PDB entry 8XQ7 | electron microscopy, 3.15 A resolution | chains A and B

[Chain A (and B)]
Protein: Sperm-specific sodium proton exchanger
Source organism: Strongylocentrotus purpuratus
Notes: chain B of this document is another copy of the same molecule, construct and numbering; everything in this record applies to it too
UniProtKB: A3RL54 (A3RL54_STRPU); residues 30-1223 here = UniProt positions 30-1223
Chain sequence (1196 residues; row label = number of the first residue in the row):
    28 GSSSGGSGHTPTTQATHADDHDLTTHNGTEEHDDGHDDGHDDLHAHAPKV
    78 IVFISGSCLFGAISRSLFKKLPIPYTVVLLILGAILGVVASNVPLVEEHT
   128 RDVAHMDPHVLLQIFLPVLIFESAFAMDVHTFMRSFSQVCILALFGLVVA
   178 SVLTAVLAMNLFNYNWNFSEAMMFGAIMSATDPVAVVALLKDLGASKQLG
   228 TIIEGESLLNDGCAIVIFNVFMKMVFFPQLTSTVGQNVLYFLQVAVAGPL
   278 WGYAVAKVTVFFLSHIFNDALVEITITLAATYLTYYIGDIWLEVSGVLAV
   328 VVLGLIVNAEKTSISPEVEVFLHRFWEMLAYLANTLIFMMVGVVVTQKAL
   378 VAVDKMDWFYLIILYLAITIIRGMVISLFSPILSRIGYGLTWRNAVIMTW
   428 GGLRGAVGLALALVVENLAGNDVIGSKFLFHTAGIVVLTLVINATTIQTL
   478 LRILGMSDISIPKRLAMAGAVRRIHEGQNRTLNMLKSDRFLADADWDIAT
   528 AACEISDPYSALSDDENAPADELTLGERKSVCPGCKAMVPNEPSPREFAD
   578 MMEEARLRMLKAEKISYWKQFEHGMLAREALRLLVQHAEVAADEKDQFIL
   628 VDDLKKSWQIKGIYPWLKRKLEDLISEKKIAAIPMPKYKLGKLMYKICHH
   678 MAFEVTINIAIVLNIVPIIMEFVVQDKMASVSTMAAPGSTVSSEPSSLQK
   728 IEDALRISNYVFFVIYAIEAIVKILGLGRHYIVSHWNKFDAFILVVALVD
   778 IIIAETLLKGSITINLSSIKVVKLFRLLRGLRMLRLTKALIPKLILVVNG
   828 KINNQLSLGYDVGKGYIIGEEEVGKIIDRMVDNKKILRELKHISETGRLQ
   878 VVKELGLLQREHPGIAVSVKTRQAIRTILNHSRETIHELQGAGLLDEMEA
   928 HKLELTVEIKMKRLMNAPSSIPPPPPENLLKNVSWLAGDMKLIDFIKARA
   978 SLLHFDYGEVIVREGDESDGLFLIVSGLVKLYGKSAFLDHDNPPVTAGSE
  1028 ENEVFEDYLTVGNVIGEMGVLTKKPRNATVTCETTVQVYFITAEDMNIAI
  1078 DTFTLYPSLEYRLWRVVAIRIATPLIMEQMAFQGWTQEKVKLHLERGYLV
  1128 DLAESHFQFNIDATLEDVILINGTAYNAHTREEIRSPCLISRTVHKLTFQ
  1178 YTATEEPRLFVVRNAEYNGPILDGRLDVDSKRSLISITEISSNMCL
Not modelled in the structure: 28-73, 538-546, 654-678, 700-725, 754-760, 778-797, 1012-1030, 1194-1196
Sequence notes: expression tag (28-29)
Small-molecule neighbours: adenosine-3',5'-cyclic-monophosphate (CMP): Val989, Leu1008, Phe1032, Val1041, Ile1042, Gly1043, Glu1044, Met1045, Gly1046, Arg1053, Asn1054, Ala1055, Val1057, Arg1097

[Interface between chain A and chain B]
Contacting residue pairs (314; chain A residue first):
  Ala74(A) - His136(B)
  Ala74(A) - Tyr313(B)
  Pro75(A) - Val137(B)  hydrophobic
  Pro75(A) - Tyr313(B)  hydrogen bond (backbone-side chain)
  Ile78(A) - Gln140(B)
  Ile78(A) - Tyr309(B)  hydrophobic
  Val79(A) - Tyr313(B)  hydrophobic
  Ser82(A) - Ala306(B)
  Ser82(A) - Tyr309(B)
  Ser82(A) - Leu310(B)
  Cys85(A) - Ala306(B)  hydrophobic
  Leu86(A) - Ile303(B)  hydrophobic
  Leu86(A) - Ala306(B)  hydrophobic
  Leu86(A) - Leu310(B)  hydrophobic
  Ala89(A) - Val299(B)  hydrophobic
  Ala89(A) - Ile303(B)  hydrophobic
  Arg92(A) - Asp296(B)
  Arg92(A) - Val299(B)
  Lys96(A) - Phe294(B)  hydrogen bond (side chain-backbone)
  Lys96(A) - Asp296(B)  salt bridge
  His136(A) - Ala74(B)
  Val137(A) - Pro75(B)  hydrophobic
  Gln140(A) - Ile78(B)
  Phe294(A) - Lys96(B)  hydrogen bond (backbone-side chain)
  Asp296(A) - Arg92(B)
  Asp296(A) - Lys96(B)  salt bridge
  Ala297(A) - Arg351(B)
  Leu298(A) - Arg92(B)
  Leu298(A) - Arg351(B)
  Leu298(A) - Glu354(B)
  Leu298(A) - Met355(B)  hydrophobic
  Val299(A) - Ala89(B)  hydrophobic
  Val299(A) - Arg92(B)
  Val299(A) - Ser93(B)
  Ile301(A) - Met355(B)  hydrophobic
  Thr302(A) - Tyr358(B)
  Thr302(A) - Leu359(B)
  Ile303(A) - Leu86(B)  hydrophobic
  Ile303(A) - Ala89(B)  hydrophobic
  Ala306(A) - Ser82(B)
  Ala306(A) - Cys85(B)  hydrophobic
  Ala306(A) - Leu86(B)  hydrophobic
  Tyr309(A) - Ile78(B)  hydrophobic
  Tyr309(A) - Ser82(B)
  Leu310(A) - Ser82(B)
  Leu310(A) - Leu86(B)  hydrophobic
  Tyr313(A) - Ala74(B)
  Tyr313(A) - Pro75(B)  hydrogen bond (side chain-backbone)
  Tyr313(A) - Val79(B)  hydrophobic
  Trp318(A) - Val79(B)  hydrophobic
  Phe348(A) - Phe348(B)  hydrophobic
  Phe348(A) - Arg351(B)
  Phe348(A) - Phe352(B)
  Phe348(A) - Met355(B)  hydrophobic
  Arg351(A) - Ala297(B)
  Arg351(A) - Leu298(B)
  Arg351(A) - Phe348(B)
  Phe352(A) - Phe348(B)
  Phe352(A) - Phe352(B)  hydrophobic
  Phe352(A) - Met355(B)  hydrophobic
  Glu354(A) - Leu298(B)
  Met355(A) - Leu298(B)
  Met355(A) - Ile301(B)  hydrophobic
  Met355(A) - Phe352(B)  hydrophobic
  Tyr358(A) - Leu298(B)  hydrophobic
  Tyr358(A) - Thr302(B)
  Leu359(A) - Thr302(B)
  Ile488(A) - Leu1203(B)  hydrophobic
  Lys490(A) - Asp923(B)  salt bridge
  Lys490(A) - Glu926(B)
  Arg491(A) - Ile1212(B)  hydrogen bond (side chain-backbone)
  Arg491(A) - Ile1214(B)
  Leu492(A) - Leu1199(B)
  Leu492(A) - Asp1200(B)
  Leu492(A) - Gly1201(B)
  Leu492(A) - Ile1214(B)  hydrophobic
  Ala493(A) - Leu921(B)
  Ala493(A) - Leu922(B)
  Met494(A) - Glu926(B)
  Ala495(A) - Ile1214(B)  hydrophobic
  Gly496(A) - Leu1199(B)
  Ala497(A) - Leu916(B)  hydrophobic
  Ala497(A) - Leu922(B)  hydrophobic
  Arg499(A) - Ile1217(B)
  Arg500(A) - Glu915(B)  salt bridge
  Arg500(A) - Leu916(B)
  Ile501(A) - Ile913(B)  hydrophobic
  Ile501(A) - Leu930(B)  hydrophobic
  Gln505(A) - Ile905(B)
  Gln505(A) - Ser909(B)
  Arg507(A) - Leu1119(B)
  Arg507(A) - Arg1123(B)
  Thr508(A) - Ile905(B)
  Thr508(A) - His908(B)
  Leu509(A) - Ile905(B)  hydrophobic
  Asn510(A) - Glu1122(B)
  Met511(A) - Glu1115(B)
  Met511(A) - Lys1118(B)
  Met511(A) - Leu1119(B)  hydrophobic
  Met511(A) - Glu1122(B)
  Leu512(A) - Ala901(B)
  Leu512(A) - Thr904(B)
  Leu512(A) - Ile905(B)  hydrophobic
  Lys513(A) - Asn959(B)
  Ser514(A) - Lys1118(B)
  Arg516(A) - Val879(B)
  Arg516(A) - Asp1034(B)  salt bridge
  Arg516(A) - Tyr1035(B)  hydrogen bond (side chain-backbone)
  Arg516(A) - Leu1036(B)
  Arg516(A) - Thr1037(B)
  Phe517(A) - Lys841(B)
  Phe517(A) - Ile844(B)  hydrophobic
  Phe517(A) - Leu882(B)  hydrophobic
  Phe517(A) - Lys897(B)  hydrogen bond (backbone-side chain)
  Leu518(A) - Lys841(B)
  Leu518(A) - Lys897(B)
  Leu518(A) - Gln900(B)
  Ala519(A) - Val1038(B)
  Asp520(A) - Gln886(B)  hydrogen bond
  Asp520(A) - Val894(B)
  Asp520(A) - Lys897(B)  salt bridge
  Asp520(A) - Val1038(B)
  Ala521(A) - Lys897(B)
  Ala521(A) - Thr898(B)
  Asp522(A) - Thr898(B)  hydrogen bond (backbone-side chain)
  Trp523(A) - Ala901(B)  hydrophobic
  Asp524(A) - Asn955(B)
  Asp524(A) - Lys958(B)  salt bridge
  Asp524(A) - Asn959(B)
  Ala526(A) - Ile902(B)  hydrophobic
  Ala529(A) - Ile902(B)  hydrophobic
  Ala529(A) - Lys937(B)  hydrogen bond (backbone-side chain)
  Cys530(A) - Ile902(B)  hydrophobic
  Cys530(A) - Ile905(B)  hydrophobic
  Glu531(A) - Lys937(B)
  Ile532(A) - Leu930(B)  hydrophobic
  Ile532(A) - Val934(B)  hydrophobic
  Ile532(A) - Lys937(B)
  Tyr536(A) - Glu926(B)  hydrogen bond
  Tyr536(A) - Lys929(B)
  Tyr536(A) - Ile1212(B)
  Ser537(A) - Leu1211(B)
  Ser537(A) - Ser1213(B)
  Glu549(A) - Val1205(B)
  Leu552(A) - Gly1201(B)
  Leu552(A) - Arg1202(B)
  Leu552(A) - Leu1203(B)
  Lys556(A) - Asp1200(B)
  Lys556(A) - Gly1201(B)  hydrogen bond (side chain-backbone)
  Lys556(A) - Arg1202(B)
  Lys556(A) - Met1221(B)
  Val558(A) - Cys1222(B)
  Val558(A) - Leu1223(B)
  Cys559(A) - Asp1200(B)  hydrogen bond
  Cys559(A) - Met1221(B)  hydrophobic
  Cys559(A) - Cys1222(B)
  Pro560(A) - Cys1222(B)
  Pro560(A) - Leu1223(B)
  Gly561(A) - Met1221(B)
  Gly561(A) - Cys1222(B)
  Cys562(A) - Asn1220(B)  hydrogen bond (backbone-backbone)
  Lys563(A) - Met1221(B)  hydrogen bond
  Met578(A) - Leu1223(B)
  Glu581(A) - Asp1200(B)
  Ala582(A) - Leu1223(B)  hydrophobic
  Arg585(A) - Ile1198(B)
  Arg585(A) - Asp1200(B)  salt bridge
  Arg585(A) - Met1221(B)
  Arg585(A) - Cys1222(B)
  Ile592(A) - Ala919(B)
  Ile592(A) - Gly920(B)
  Trp595(A) - Gly920(B)
  Lys596(A) - Gly918(B)
  Lys596(A) - Ala919(B)
  Glu599(A) - Gln917(B)
  Glu599(A) - Gly918(B)
  Glu599(A) - Gly920(B)
  His600(A) - Gly918(B)
  Arg605(A) - Glu924(B)  salt bridge
  Lys841(A) - Phe517(B)
  Lys841(A) - Leu518(B)
  Ile844(A) - Phe517(B)  hydrophobic
  Arg856(A) - Pro1197(B)
  Met857(A) - Ile1198(B)  hydrophobic
  Met857(A) - Leu1223(B)
  Val858(A) - Leu1223(B)  hydrophobic
  Asp859(A) - Cys1222(B)
  Asp859(A) - Leu1223(B)
  Ile863(A) - Leu1223(B)  hydrophobic
  Val879(A) - Arg516(B)
  Leu882(A) - Phe517(B)  hydrophobic
  Gln886(A) - Asp520(B)  hydrogen bond
  Val894(A) - Asp520(B)
  Lys897(A) - Phe517(B)  hydrogen bond (side chain-backbone)
  Lys897(A) - Leu518(B)
  Lys897(A) - Asp520(B)  salt bridge
  Lys897(A) - Ala521(B)
  Thr898(A) - Ala521(B)
  Thr898(A) - Asp522(B)  hydrogen bond (side chain-backbone)
  Gln900(A) - Leu518(B)
  Ala901(A) - Leu512(B)
  Ala901(A) - Trp523(B)  hydrophobic
  Ile902(A) - Ala526(B)  hydrophobic
  Ile902(A) - Ala529(B)  hydrophobic
  Ile902(A) - Cys530(B)  hydrophobic
  Thr904(A) - Leu512(B)
  Ile905(A) - Gln505(B)
  Ile905(A) - Thr508(B)
  Ile905(A) - Leu509(B)  hydrophobic
  Ile905(A) - Leu512(B)  hydrophobic
  Ile905(A) - Cys530(B)  hydrophobic
  His908(A) - Thr508(B)
  Ser909(A) - Gln505(B)
  Ile913(A) - Ile501(B)  hydrophobic
  Glu915(A) - Arg500(B)  salt bridge
  Leu916(A) - Ala497(B)  hydrophobic
  Leu916(A) - Arg500(B)
  Gln917(A) - Glu599(B)
  Gly918(A) - Lys596(B)
  Gly918(A) - Glu599(B)
  Gly918(A) - His600(B)
  Ala919(A) - Ile592(B)
  Ala919(A) - Lys596(B)
  Gly920(A) - Ile592(B)
  Gly920(A) - Glu599(B)
  Leu921(A) - Ala493(B)
  Leu922(A) - Ala497(B)  hydrophobic
  Asp923(A) - Lys490(B)  salt bridge
  Glu924(A) - Arg605(B)  salt bridge
  Glu926(A) - Lys490(B)  salt bridge
  Glu926(A) - Met494(B)
  Glu926(A) - Tyr536(B)  hydrogen bond
  Lys929(A) - Tyr536(B)
  Leu930(A) - Ile501(B)  hydrophobic
  Val934(A) - Ile532(B)  hydrophobic
  Lys937(A) - Ala529(B)  hydrogen bond (side chain-backbone)
  Lys937(A) - Glu531(B)
  Lys937(A) - Ile532(B)
  Asn955(A) - Asp524(B)
  Lys958(A) - Asp524(B)  salt bridge
  Asn959(A) - Lys513(B)
  Asn959(A) - Trp523(B)
  Asn959(A) - Asp524(B)
  Asp1034(A) - Arg516(B)  salt bridge
  Tyr1035(A) - Arg516(B)  hydrogen bond (backbone-side chain)
  Leu1036(A) - Arg516(B)
  Thr1037(A) - Arg516(B)
  Val1038(A) - Ala519(B)
  Val1038(A) - Asp520(B)
  Glu1115(A) - Met511(B)
  Lys1118(A) - Met511(B)
  Lys1118(A) - Ser514(B)
  Leu1119(A) - Arg507(B)
  Leu1119(A) - Met511(B)  hydrophobic
  Glu1122(A) - Asn510(B)
  Glu1122(A) - Met511(B)
  Arg1123(A) - Arg507(B)
  His1156(A) - His1172(B)  hydrogen bond
  Thr1170(A) - Ile1138(B)
  Thr1170(A) - Thr1170(B)
  Thr1170(A) - His1172(B)  hydrogen bond (backbone-side chain)
  Val1171(A) - His1172(B)
  His1172(A) - His1156(B)  hydrogen bond
  His1172(A) - Thr1170(B)  hydrogen bond (side chain-backbone)
  His1172(A) - Val1171(B)
  His1172(A) - His1172(B)
  Pro1197(A) - Arg856(B)
  Ile1198(A) - Arg585(B)
  Ile1198(A) - Met857(B)  hydrophobic
  Leu1199(A) - Leu492(B)
  Leu1199(A) - Gly496(B)
  Asp1200(A) - Leu492(B)
  Asp1200(A) - Lys556(B)
  Asp1200(A) - Cys559(B)  hydrogen bond
  Asp1200(A) - Glu581(B)
  Asp1200(A) - Arg585(B)  salt bridge
  Gly1201(A) - Leu492(B)
  Gly1201(A) - Leu552(B)
  Gly1201(A) - Lys556(B)  hydrogen bond (backbone-side chain)
  Arg1202(A) - Leu552(B)
  Arg1202(A) - Lys556(B)
  Leu1203(A) - Ile488(B)  hydrophobic
  Leu1203(A) - Leu552(B)
  Val1205(A) - Glu549(B)
  Leu1211(A) - Ser537(B)
  Ile1212(A) - Arg491(B)  hydrogen bond (backbone-side chain)
  Ile1212(A) - Tyr536(B)
  Ser1213(A) - Ser537(B)
  Ile1214(A) - Arg491(B)
  Ile1214(A) - Leu492(B)  hydrophobic
  Ile1214(A) - Ala495(B)  hydrophobic
  Glu1216(A) - Lys563(B)
  Ile1217(A) - Leu492(B)
  Ile1217(A) - Arg499(B)
  Asn1220(A) - Cys562(B)
  Met1221(A) - Lys556(B)
  Met1221(A) - Cys559(B)  hydrophobic
  Met1221(A) - Gly561(B)
  Met1221(A) - Lys563(B)  hydrogen bond
  Met1221(A) - Arg585(B)
  Cys1222(A) - Val558(B)
  Cys1222(A) - Cys559(B)
  Cys1222(A) - Pro560(B)
  Cys1222(A) - Gly561(B)
  Cys1222(A) - Arg585(B)
  Cys1222(A) - Asp859(B)
  Leu1223(A) - Val558(B)
  Leu1223(A) - Pro560(B)
  Leu1223(A) - Met578(B)
  Leu1223(A) - Ala582(B)  hydrophobic
  Leu1223(A) - Met857(B)
  Leu1223(A) - Val858(B)  hydrophobic
  Leu1223(A) - Asp859(B)
  Leu1223(A) - Ile863(B)  hydrophobic
Other interface residues (no listed pair), chain A (192 interface residues in all): Lys76, Ile90, Ser93, His126, Ile141, Lys218, Asp219, Gly221, Phe289, Ile293, Ile317, Asp515, Ile525, Pro535, Lys588, Phe598, Asn860, Leu906, Thr912, Met925, Thr933, Ile948, Pro951, Val960, Ala964, Asn1040, Gln1110, Ile1138, Arg1169, Asn1191, Arg1209, Ser1210
Other interface residues (no listed pair), chain B (188 interface residues in all): Lys76, Ile90, His126, Ile141, Asp219, Gly221, Phe289, Ile293, Ile317, Trp318, Asp515, Ile525, Pro535, Lys588, Trp595, Phe598, Asn860, Leu906, Thr912, Met925, Thr933, Ile948, Pro951, Val960, Asn1040, Gln1110, Arg1169, Asn1191, Ser1210

[Summary]
192 residues of chain A and 188 residues of chain B are in contact, with 29 hydrogen bonds and 17 salt
bridges. Polar pairs include Lys96(A)-Asp296(B), Lys490(A)-Asp923(B) and Arg500(A)-Glu915(B). Bound to chain
A: adenosine-3',5'-cyclic-monophosphate.
Both chains are Sperm-specific sodium proton exchanger (Strongylocentrotus purpuratus). Entry 8XQ7 (Structure
of the sea urchin spSLC9C1 in state-1 w/ cAMP dimer) was determined by electron microscopy (same publication
as 8XPQ, 8XQ4, 8XQ8, 8XQ9 and 8XQA).
